PDB entry 6CLU | X-ray diffraction, 1.95 A resolution | chain A

== Chain A ==
Name: Dihydropteroate synthase
Source organism: Staphylococcus aureus
Notes: EC 2.5.1.15
UniProtKB: O05701 (DHPS_STAAU); residue numbers follow UniProt; this construct covers 1-267
Sequence (291 residues; numbered -23 to 267; the number before each row is that of its first residue; numbers below 1 keep their minus sign (Met-23 is residue -23)):
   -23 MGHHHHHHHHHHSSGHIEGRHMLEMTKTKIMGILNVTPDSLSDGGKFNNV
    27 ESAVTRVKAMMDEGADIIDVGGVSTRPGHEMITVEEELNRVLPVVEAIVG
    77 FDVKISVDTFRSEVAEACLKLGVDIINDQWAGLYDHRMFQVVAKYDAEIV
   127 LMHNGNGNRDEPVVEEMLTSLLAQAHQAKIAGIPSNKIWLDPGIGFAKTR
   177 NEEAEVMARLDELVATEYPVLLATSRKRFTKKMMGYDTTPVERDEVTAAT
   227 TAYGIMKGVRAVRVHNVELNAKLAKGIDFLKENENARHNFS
Disordered / not traced: -23 to 1, 51-56, 261-267
Differences from the reference sequence: initiating methionine (-23); expression tag (-22 to 0); engineered mutation Leu17 (Phe in O05701), Lys208 (Glu in O05701)
UniProt features mapped onto this chain:
  - binding site (Mg(2+)): Asn11
  - binding site ((7,8-dihydropterin-6-yl)methyl diphosphate): Arg52, Asp84, Asn103, Asp167, Lys203, Arg239 to His241
From the paper describing this entry:
  - mutagenesis - F17L/E208K (3-4 degC), T51M/E208K (3-4 degC), E208K (3-4 degC): decreased stability
  - mutagenesis - F17L, S18L, T51M: decreased binding to pABA
  - mutagenesis - F17L, F17L/E208K, S18L: decreased binding to SMX
  - mutagenesis - F17L (4- to 5-fold): increased growth in response to sulfonamides
  - mutagenesis - T51M: increased growth in response to dapsone
  - mutagenesis - S18L, T51M: decreased growth
  - mutagenesis - F17L: unchanged growth
  - contacts within the chain: Arg176-Glu179 (salt bridge)
  - conformationally variable residues (side-chain flip): Arg176, Arg204

== In short ==
UniProt lists Mg2+-binding residue Asn11 and 8 (7,8-dihydropterin-6-yl)methyl diphosphate-binding residues.
From the paper: F17L/E208K, T51M/E208K and E208K reduce stability; conformational variability at Arg176 and
Arg204; 6 substitutions were tested in all.
Chain A is Dihydropteroate synthase (Staphylococcus aureus); the structure, Staphylococcus aureus
Dihydropteroate Synthase (saDHPS) F17L E208K double mutant structure, was determined by X-ray diffraction
together with 6CLV from the same study.
